PDB entry 1Q65 | X-ray diffraction, 2.10 A resolution | chain A

[Chain A]
Protein: Queuine tRNA-ribosyltransferase
From: Zymomonas mobilis
Notes: EC 2.4.2.29
UniProt: P28720 (TGT_ZYMMO); residues 1-386 here correspond to UniProt positions 0-385 (UniProt number = residue number - 1)
Amino-acid sequence (386 residues; row label = number of the first residue in the row):
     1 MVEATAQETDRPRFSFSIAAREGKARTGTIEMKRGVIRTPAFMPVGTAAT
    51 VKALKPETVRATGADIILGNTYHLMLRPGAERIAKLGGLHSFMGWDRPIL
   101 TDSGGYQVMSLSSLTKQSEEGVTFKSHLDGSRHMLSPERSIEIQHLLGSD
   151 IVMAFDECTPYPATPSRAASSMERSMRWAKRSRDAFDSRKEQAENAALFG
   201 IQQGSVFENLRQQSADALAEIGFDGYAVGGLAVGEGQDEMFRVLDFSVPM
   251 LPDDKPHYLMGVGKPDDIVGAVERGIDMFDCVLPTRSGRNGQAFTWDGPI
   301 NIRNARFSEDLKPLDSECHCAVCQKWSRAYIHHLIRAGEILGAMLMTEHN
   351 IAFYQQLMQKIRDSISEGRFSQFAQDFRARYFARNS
Unresolved in the structure: 1-10, 112-114, 383-386
Metal / ion sites: Zn2+: C318, C320, C323, H349
Ligand contacts: BHB (2,6-diamino-8-(2-dimethylaminoethylsulfanylmethyl)-3H-quinazolin-4-one): D102, S103, Y106, Q107, D156, I201, Q203, G229, G230, L231, A232, M260, G261, V282

[Summary]
Bound to chain A: compound BHB. C318, C320, C323 and H349 coordinate Zn2+.
Chain A is Queuine tRNA-ribosyltransferase (Zymomonas mobilis); the structure, CRYSTAL STRUCTURE OF TGT IN
COMPLEX WITH 2,6-DIAMINO-8-(2-dimethylaminoethylsulfanylmethyl)-3H-QUINAZOLIN-4-ONE crystallized at pH 5.5,
was determined by X-ray diffraction together with 1Q4W, 1Q63, 1Q66 and 1R5Y from the same study.
